PDB entry 6USR | X-ray diffraction, 2.93 A resolution | chains A and F of the 3 polymer chains in the assembly

== Chain A ==
Protein: Telomerase reverse transcriptase
Organism: Tribolium castaneum
Notes: EC 2.7.7.49
Reference sequence: Q0QHL8 (Q0QHL8_TRICA); numbering as in UniProt (aligned over 1-596)
Chain sequence (597 residues; each row starts with the number of its first residue; numbering starts at 0):
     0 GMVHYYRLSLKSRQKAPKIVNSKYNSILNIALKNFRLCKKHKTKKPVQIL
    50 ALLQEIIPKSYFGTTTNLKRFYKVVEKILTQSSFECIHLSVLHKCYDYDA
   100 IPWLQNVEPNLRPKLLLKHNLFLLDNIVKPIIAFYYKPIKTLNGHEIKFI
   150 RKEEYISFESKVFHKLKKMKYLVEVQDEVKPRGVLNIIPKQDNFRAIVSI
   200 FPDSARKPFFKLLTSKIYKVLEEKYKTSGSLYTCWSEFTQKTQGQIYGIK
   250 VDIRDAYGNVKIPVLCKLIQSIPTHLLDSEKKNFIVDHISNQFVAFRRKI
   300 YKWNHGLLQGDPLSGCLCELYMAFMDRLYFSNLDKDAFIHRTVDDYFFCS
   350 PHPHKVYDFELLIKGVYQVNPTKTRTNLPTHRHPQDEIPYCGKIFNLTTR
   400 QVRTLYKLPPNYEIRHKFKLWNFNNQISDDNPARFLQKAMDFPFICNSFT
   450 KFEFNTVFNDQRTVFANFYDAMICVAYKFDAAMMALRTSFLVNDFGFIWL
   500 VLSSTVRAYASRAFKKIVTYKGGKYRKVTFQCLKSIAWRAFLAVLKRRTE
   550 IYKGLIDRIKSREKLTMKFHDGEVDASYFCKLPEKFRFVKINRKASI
Not modelled in the structure: 0, 561-562, 567-568
Construct notes: expression tag (0)
Metal / ion sites: Mg2+ site 1: Asp251, Ile252, Asp343 (together with phosphomethylphosphonic acid guanylate ester); Mg2+ site 2: Asp251, Asp344 (together with phosphomethylphosphonic acid guanylate ester) (shared with 1 residue of chain E)
Small-molecule neighbours: phosphomethylphosphonic acid guanylate ester (G2P): Leu141, Lys189, Asn192, Arg194, Asp251, Ile252, Arg253, Asp254, Ala255, Tyr256, Gln308, Gly309, Asp343, Asn369
Reported in the primary citation:
  - binding site for phosphomethylphosphonic acid guanylate ester: Lys189, Arg194, Ala255, Tyr256, Gln308, Asn369
  - Mg2+ coordination: Asp251, Ile252, Asp343, Asp344
  - contacts within the chain: Arg194-Gln308
  - specificity-determining residues: Tyr256
  - mutagenesis - R194A (28-fold), Q308A (60 fold): decreased catalytic activity on dGTP
  - mutagenesis - R194A (5 fold), Q308A (2 fold): decreased binding to dGTP
  - mutagenesis - Y256A (1,490-fold): increased catalytic activity on rGTP
  - mutagenesis - Y256A (12-fold): increased binding to rGTP
  - mutagenesis - Y256A (6.6 s-1): increased catalytic activity on dGTP

== Chain F ==
Molecule: 16-nt DNA/RNA hybrid strand
Sequence (16 nucleotides; each row starts with the number of its first residue):
     1 CUGACCUGACCTGACC
Metal / ion sites: Mg2+ near DC11 (its only coordinating residue here)

== Chain A / chain F interface ==
Pairs across the interface - 19 pairs, chain A then chain F:
  Leu141(A) - C1(F)  base contact
  Val197(A) - C1(F)  hydrogen bond to the sugar
  Ser198(A) - C1(F)  sugar contact
  Ile199(A) - C1(F)  sugar contact
  Ile199(A) - U2(F)  sugar contact
  Thr213(A) - A4(F)  phosphate contact
  Tyr217(A) - G3(F)  sugar contact
  Tyr217(A) - A4(F)  sugar contact
  Gly309(A) - C1(F)  hydrogen bond to the sugar
  Gly309(A) - U2(F)  sugar contact
  Asp310(A) - U2(F)  hydrogen bond to the sugar
  Pro311(A) - U2(F)  sugar contact
  Phe441(A) - U7(F)  sugar contact
  Pro442(A) - U7(F)  base contact
  Pro442(A) - G8(F)  sugar contact
  Cys445(A) - C6(F)  hydrogen bond to the base
  Cys445(A) - U7(F)  hydrogen bond to the sugar
  Arg511(A) - U7(F)  hydrogen bond to the phosphate
  Arg511(A) - G8(F)  salt bridge to the phosphate
Also at the interface, not in a pair above, chain A (16 interface residues in all): Lys210, Leu312, Asn446

== Overview ==
Chain A and chain F form an interface of 16 and 7 residues respectively, with 6 hydrogen bonds and 1 salt
bridge. Polar pairs include Cys445(A)-C6(F), Val197(A)-C1(F) and Gly309(A)-C1(F). From the paper: a binding
site for phosphomethylphosphonic acid guanylate ester at Lys189(A), Arg194(A) and Ala255(A) among others;
R194A and Q308A of chain A reduce catalytic activity on dGTP.
Chain A is Telomerase reverse transcriptase (Tribolium castaneum) and chain F is a 16-nt DNA/RNA hybrid
strand; the structure, Telomerase Reverse Transcriptase ternary complex, TERT:DNA:dGpCpp, was determined by
X-ray diffraction, deposited together with 6USO, 6USP and 6USQ.
